6HYD - chain A; structure by electron microscopy, 3.90 A resolution.

[Chain A]
Molecule: Midasin
Organism: Saccharomyces cerevisiae
Reference sequence: Q12019 (MDN1_YEAST); residue numbers follow UniProt; this construct covers 2356-3557, 3599-4041
Chain sequence (1676 residues; row label = number of the first residue in the row; note: 10 numbers in that range are skipped by the numbering (no residue carries them; nothing is unmodelled there); X marks 31 residues of unknown identity (built as UNK)):
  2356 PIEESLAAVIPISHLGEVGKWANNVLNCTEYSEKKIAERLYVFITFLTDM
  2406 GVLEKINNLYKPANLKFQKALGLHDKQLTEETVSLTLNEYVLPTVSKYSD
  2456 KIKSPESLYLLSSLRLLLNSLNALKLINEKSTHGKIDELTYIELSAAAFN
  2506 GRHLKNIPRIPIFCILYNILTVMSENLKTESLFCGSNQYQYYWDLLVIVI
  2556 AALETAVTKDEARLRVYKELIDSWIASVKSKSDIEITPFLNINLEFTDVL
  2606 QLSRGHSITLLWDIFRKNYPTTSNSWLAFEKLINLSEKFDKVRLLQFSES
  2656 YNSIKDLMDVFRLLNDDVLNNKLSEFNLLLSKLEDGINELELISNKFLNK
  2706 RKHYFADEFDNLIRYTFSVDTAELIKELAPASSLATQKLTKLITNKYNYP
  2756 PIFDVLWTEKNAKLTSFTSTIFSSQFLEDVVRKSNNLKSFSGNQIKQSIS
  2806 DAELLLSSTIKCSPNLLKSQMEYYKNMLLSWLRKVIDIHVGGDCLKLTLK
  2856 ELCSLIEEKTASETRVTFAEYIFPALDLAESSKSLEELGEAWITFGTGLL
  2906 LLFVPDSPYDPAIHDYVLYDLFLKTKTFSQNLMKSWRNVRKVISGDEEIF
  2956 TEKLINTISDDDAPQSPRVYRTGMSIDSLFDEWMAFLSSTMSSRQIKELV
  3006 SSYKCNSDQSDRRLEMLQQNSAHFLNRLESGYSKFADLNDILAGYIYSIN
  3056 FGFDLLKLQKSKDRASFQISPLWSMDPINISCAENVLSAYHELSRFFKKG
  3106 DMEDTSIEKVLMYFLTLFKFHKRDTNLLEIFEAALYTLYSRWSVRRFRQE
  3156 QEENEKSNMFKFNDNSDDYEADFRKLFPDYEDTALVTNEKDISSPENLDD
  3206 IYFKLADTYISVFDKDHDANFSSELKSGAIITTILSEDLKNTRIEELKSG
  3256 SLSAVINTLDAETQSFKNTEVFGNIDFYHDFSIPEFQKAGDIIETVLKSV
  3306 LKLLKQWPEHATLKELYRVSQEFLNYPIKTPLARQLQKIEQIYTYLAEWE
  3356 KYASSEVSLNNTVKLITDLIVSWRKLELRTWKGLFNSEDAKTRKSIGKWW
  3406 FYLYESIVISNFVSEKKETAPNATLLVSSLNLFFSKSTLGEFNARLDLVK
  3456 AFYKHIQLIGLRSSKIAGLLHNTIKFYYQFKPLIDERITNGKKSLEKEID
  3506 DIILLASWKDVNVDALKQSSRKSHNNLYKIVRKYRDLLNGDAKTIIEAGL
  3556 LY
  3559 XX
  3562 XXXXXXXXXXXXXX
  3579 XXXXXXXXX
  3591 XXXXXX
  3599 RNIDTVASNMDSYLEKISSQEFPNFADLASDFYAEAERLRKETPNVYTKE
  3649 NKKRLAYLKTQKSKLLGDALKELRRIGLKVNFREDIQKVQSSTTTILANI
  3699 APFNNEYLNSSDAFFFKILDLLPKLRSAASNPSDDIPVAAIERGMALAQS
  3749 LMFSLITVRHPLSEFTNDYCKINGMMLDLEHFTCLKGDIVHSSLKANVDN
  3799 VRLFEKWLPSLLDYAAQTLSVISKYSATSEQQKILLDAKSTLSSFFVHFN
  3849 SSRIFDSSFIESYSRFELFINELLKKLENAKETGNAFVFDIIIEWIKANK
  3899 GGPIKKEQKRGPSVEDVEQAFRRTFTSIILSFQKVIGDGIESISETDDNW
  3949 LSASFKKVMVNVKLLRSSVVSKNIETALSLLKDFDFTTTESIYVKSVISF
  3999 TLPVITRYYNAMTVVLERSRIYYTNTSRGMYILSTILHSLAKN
Unresolved in the structure: 2382-2389, 2765-2771, 3157-3173, 3183-3201, 3275-3279, 3418-3426, 3646-3651, 3677-3682, 3728-3735, 3899-3912, 3941-3943
Curated features (UniProtKB/Swiss-Prot):
  - modified residue: S2971 (Phosphoserine)

[Overview]
Chain A is Midasin (Saccharomyces cerevisiae); the structure, Rea1 Wild type ADP state (tail part), was
determined by electron microscopy together with 6HYP, 6I26 and 6I27 from the same study.
